Entry 4MBZ (X-ray diffraction, 1.75 A resolution); this record covers chains A and B of the 5 polymer chains in the assembly.

[Chain A (and B)]
Name: Major Capsid Protein VP1
Source organism: B-lymphotropic polyomavirus
Notes: chain B of this document is another copy of the same molecule, construct and numbering; everything in this record applies to it too
Chain sequence (278 residues; numbered 24 to 301; the number before each row is that of its first residue):
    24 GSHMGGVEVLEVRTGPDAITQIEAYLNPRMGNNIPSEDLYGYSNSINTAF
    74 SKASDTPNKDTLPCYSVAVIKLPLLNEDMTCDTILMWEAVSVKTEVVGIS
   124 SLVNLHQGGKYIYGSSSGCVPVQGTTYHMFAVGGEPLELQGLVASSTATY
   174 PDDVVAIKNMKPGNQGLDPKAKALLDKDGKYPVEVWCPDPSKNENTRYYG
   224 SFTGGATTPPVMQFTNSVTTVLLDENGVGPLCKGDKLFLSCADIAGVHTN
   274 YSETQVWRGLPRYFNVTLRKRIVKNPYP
Disordered / not traced: 24 (chain B: 24, 37, 300-301)
Ion coordination: Ca2+ site 1: Glu46 (shared with Ser214(B) of chain B); Ca2+ site 2: Ser214 (shared with 1 residue of chain E)
What the authors report for this chain:
  - binding site for N-acetylglucosamine: Phe73, Ser74
  - binding site for N-acetyl-alpha-neuraminic acid: Leu62, Tyr65, Lys75, Gln130, His271, Asn273, Tyr274, Ser275, Thr277, Val279
  - binding site for beta-D-galactopyranose: Phe73, Ser74, Tyr274

[Chain A / chain B interface]
Residue-residue contacts - 124 pairs, chain A then chain B:
  Val30(A) - Ile295(B)  hydrophobic
  Glu31(A) - Arg294(B)  salt bridge
  Val32(A) - Ile295(B)
  Val32(A) - Lys297(B)
  Leu33(A) - Leu254(B)  hydrophobic
  Leu33(A) - Arg294(B)
  Leu33(A) - Ile295(B)  hydrogen bond (backbone-backbone)
  Leu33(A) - Val296(B)
  Leu33(A) - Lys297(B)  hydrogen bond (backbone-backbone)
  Glu34(A) - Lys297(B)
  Glu46(A) - Ser214(B)
  Tyr48(A) - Leu190(B)
  Tyr48(A) - Pro192(B)
  Asn50(A) - Gly189(B)
  Asn50(A) - Leu190(B)  hydrogen bond (side chain-backbone)
  Pro58(A) - Pro185(B)
  Pro58(A) - Gly186(B)  hydrogen bond (backbone-backbone)
  Glu60(A) - Pro185(B)
  Asp61(A) - Lys75(B)
  Asp61(A) - Gln188(B)  hydrogen bond (backbone-side chain)
  Leu62(A) - Gln188(B)
  Tyr63(A) - Pro185(B)
  Tyr63(A) - Gly186(B)
  Tyr63(A) - Gln188(B)  hydrogen bond (backbone-side chain)
  Tyr63(A) - Gly189(B)
  Tyr65(A) - Ala167(B)  hydrogen bond (side chain-backbone)
  Lys116(A) - Glu248(B)  salt bridge
  Glu118(A) - Pro213(B)
  Glu118(A) - Tyr221(B)  hydrogen bond
  Val120(A) - Gln163(B)
  Val120(A) - Leu190(B)  hydrophobic
  Val120(A) - Cys210(B)  hydrophobic
  Val120(A) - Pro213(B)  hydrophobic
  Gly121(A) - Cys210(B)  hydrogen bond (backbone-side chain)
  Ile122(A) - Phe225(B)  hydrophobic
  Ser123(A) - Tyr88(B)
  Ser123(A) - Tyr150(B)
  Ser123(A) - Val206(B)  hydrogen bond (side chain-backbone)
  Ser123(A) - Glu207(B)
  Ser123(A) - Trp209(B)  hydrogen bond (side chain-backbone)
  Ser123(A) - Cys210(B)
  Ser124(A) - Leu165(B)
  Ser124(A) - Val166(B)
  Ser124(A) - Ala167(B)
  Ser124(A) - Glu207(B)
  Leu125(A) - Phe225(B)  hydrophobic
  Val126(A) - Tyr150(B)  hydrophobic
  Val126(A) - Val206(B)  hydrophobic
  Val126(A) - Glu207(B)
  Val126(A) - Phe225(B)  hydrophobic
  Val126(A) - Ile267(B)  hydrophobic
  Val126(A) - Trp280(B)  hydrophobic
  Asn127(A) - Ala167(B)
  Asn127(A) - Glu207(B)  hydrogen bond
  Leu128(A) - Ile69(B)
  Leu128(A) - Thr71(B)
  Leu128(A) - Val270(B)  hydrophobic
  Leu128(A) - Trp280(B)  hydrophobic
  His129(A) - Asn70(B)
  His129(A) - Thr71(B)
  His129(A) - Ala72(B)  hydrogen bond (backbone-backbone)
  His129(A) - Asp78(B)  salt bridge
  His129(A) - Pro80(B)
  His129(A) - Leu85(B)
  His129(A) - Glu207(B)  salt bridge
  Gln130(A) - Ala167(B)
  Gly131(A) - Ala72(B)
  Tyr134(A) - Thr71(B)
  Ile135(A) - Ala229(B)
  Ile135(A) - Gln278(B)
  Tyr136(A) - Lys133(B)
  Tyr136(A) - Gln146(B)
  Tyr136(A) - Thr230(B)
  Tyr136(A) - Thr272(B)
  Tyr136(A) - Glu276(B)
  Tyr136(A) - Gln278(B)
  Gly137(A) - Glu276(B)  hydrogen bond (backbone-side chain)
  Ser139(A) - Ser275(B)
  Ser139(A) - Glu276(B)
  Ser139(A) - Thr277(B)
  Ser140(A) - Thr71(B)
  Ser140(A) - Glu276(B)  hydrogen bond (backbone-backbone)
  Ser140(A) - Gln278(B)
  Gly141(A) - Thr71(B)
  Gly141(A) - Gln278(B)  hydrogen bond (backbone-side chain)
  Cys142(A) - Thr71(B)
  Pro144(A) - Gly228(B)
  Pro144(A) - Ala229(B)
  Gln146(A) - Gly228(B)
  Gln146(A) - Ala229(B)  hydrogen bond (side chain-backbone)
  Pro232(A) - Gly227(B)
  Pro232(A) - Gly228(B)
  Pro232(A) - Thr231(B)
  Pro233(A) - Phe225(B)
  Pro233(A) - Thr226(B)
  Pro233(A) - Gly227(B)  hydrogen bond (backbone-backbone)
  Pro233(A) - Gly228(B)
  Val234(A) - Phe225(B)
  Val234(A) - Thr226(B)
  Met235(A) - Ser224(B)
  Met235(A) - Phe225(B)  hydrogen bond (backbone-backbone)
  Gln236(A) - Gly223(B)
  Gln236(A) - Ser224(B)  hydrogen bond
  Phe237(A) - Tyr150(B)
  Phe237(A) - Met152(B)  hydrophobic
  Phe237(A) - Pro211(B)
  Phe237(A) - Tyr222(B)
  Phe237(A) - Gly223(B)  hydrogen bond (backbone-backbone)
  Phe237(A) - Ser224(B)
  Thr238(A) - Tyr221(B)  hydrogen bond (side chain-backbone)
  Thr238(A) - Tyr222(B)
  Asn239(A) - Asn216(B)  hydrogen bond (side chain-backbone)
  Asn239(A) - Thr219(B)  hydrogen bond (side chain-backbone)
  Asn239(A) - Arg220(B)
  Asn239(A) - Tyr221(B)  hydrogen bond (side chain-backbone)
  Ser240(A) - Tyr222(B)
  Arg281(A) - Leu165(B)
  Arg281(A) - Val166(B)  hydrogen bond (side chain-backbone)
  Arg281(A) - Ala167(B)
  Arg281(A) - Gln188(B)  hydrogen bond (side chain-backbone)
  Pro284(A) - Leu165(B)  hydrophobic
  Pro284(A) - Leu190(B)
  Tyr286(A) - Pro213(B)  hydrogen bond (side chain-backbone)
  Tyr286(A) - Ser214(B)
Also at the interface, not in a pair above, chain A (53 interface residues in all): Ser59, Val143, Leu283
Also at the interface, not in a pair above, chain B (64 interface residues in all): Thr106, Thr148, Ser168, Ala171, Tyr173, Val251

[Summary]
53 residues of chain A and 64 residues of chain B are in contact, with 28 hydrogen bonds and 4 salt bridges.
Polar contacts include Glu31(A)-Arg294(B), Lys116(A)-Glu248(B) and His129(A)-Asp78(B). From the paper: a
binding site for N-acetyl-alpha-neuraminic acid at Leu62(A), Tyr65(A) and Lys75(A) among others; a binding
site for beta-D-galactopyranose at Phe73(A), Ser74(A) and Tyr274(A).
Both chains are Major Capsid Protein VP1 (B-lymphotropic polyomavirus). Entry 4MBZ (Structure of
B-Lymphotropic Polyomavirus VP1 in complex with 3'-sialyllactosamine) was determined by X-ray diffraction
(same publication as 4MBX and 4MBY).
